Entry 5JJ1 (X-ray diffraction, 3.30 A resolution); this record covers chains B and C of the 12 polymer chains in the assembly.

Chain B (and C):
Protein: Portal protein
Source organism: Enterobacteria phage P22
Notes: chain C of this document is another copy of the same molecule, construct and numbering; everything in this record applies to it too
UniProtKB: P26744 (PORTL_BPP22); residues 1-602 here = UniProt positions 1-602
Chain sequence (610 residues; each row starts with the number of its first residue):
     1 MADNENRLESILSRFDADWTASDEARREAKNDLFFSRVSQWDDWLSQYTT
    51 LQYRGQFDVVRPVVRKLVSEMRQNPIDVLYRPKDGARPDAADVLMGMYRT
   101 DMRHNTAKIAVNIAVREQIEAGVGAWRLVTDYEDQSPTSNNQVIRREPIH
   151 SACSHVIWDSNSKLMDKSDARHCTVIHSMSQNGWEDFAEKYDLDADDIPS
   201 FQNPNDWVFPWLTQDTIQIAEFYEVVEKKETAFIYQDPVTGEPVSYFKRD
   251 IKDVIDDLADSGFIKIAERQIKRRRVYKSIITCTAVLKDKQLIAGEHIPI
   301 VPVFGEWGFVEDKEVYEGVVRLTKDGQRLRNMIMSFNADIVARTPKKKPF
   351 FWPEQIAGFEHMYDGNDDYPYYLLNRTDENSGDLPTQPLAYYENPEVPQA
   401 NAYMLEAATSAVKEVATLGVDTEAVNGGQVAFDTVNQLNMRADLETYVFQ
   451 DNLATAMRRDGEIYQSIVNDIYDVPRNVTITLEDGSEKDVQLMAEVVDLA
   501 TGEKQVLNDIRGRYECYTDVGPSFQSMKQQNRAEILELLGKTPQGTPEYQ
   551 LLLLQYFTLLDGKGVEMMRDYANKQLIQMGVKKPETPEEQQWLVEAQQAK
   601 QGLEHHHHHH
Disordered / not traced: 1-8, 594-610
Sequence notes: expression tag (603-610)
Curated features (UniProtKB/Swiss-Prot):
  - mutagenesis: V64 (V64A/T/M: Overpackaging), V303 (V303A/T/M/Y: Overpackaging)

Interface between chain B and chain C:
Contacting residue pairs (102; chain B residue first):
  D23(B) with L212(C)
  R26(B) with L212(C)
  S46(B) with Y53(C)
  Q47(B) with Y53(C)
  Y48(B) with A342(C); R343(C)
  Y80(B) with K563(C), hydrogen bond (backbone-side chain)
  R81(B) with K563(C)
  P82(B) with G562(C); K563(C)
  K83(B) with R103(C)
  K163(B) with H150(C)
  K228(B) with E185(C)
  E230(B) with E189(C)
  F247(B) with K190(C); Y191(C)
  K248(B) with E189(C); K190(C)
  D250(B) with K190(C), salt bridge
  I251(B) with I293(C), hydrophobic
  E306(B) with I113(C); R116(C), salt bridge
  F309(B) with G122(C), hydrogen bond (backbone-backbone); H150(C); S151(C)
  V310(B) with S36(C); S151(C), hydrogen bond (backbone-side chain)
  E311(B) with W211(C), hydrogen bond
  D312(B) with W211(C), hydrogen bond
  K313(B) with W211(C); L212(C)
  E317(B) with Q40(C)
  K324(B) with G55(C), hydrogen bond (side chain-backbone); Q56(C)
  D325(B) with Q56(C)
  R328(B) with Y53(C); Q56(C)
  F336(B) with K347(C)
  R343(B) with K348(C)
  K347(B) with Y371(C), hydrogen bond; Y372(C)
  K348(B) with Y369(C), hydrogen bond (side chain-backbone); P370(C); Y371(C); Y372(C)
  F350(B) with Y372(C), hydrophobic
  I356(B) with P370(C)
  L384(B) with D383(C)
  T386(B) with D383(C)
  Y391(B) with F351(C)
  E396(B) with Y391(C), hydrogen bond; E393(C)
  Q399(B) with P395(C)
  Y403(B) with L405(C), hydrophobic; T409(C)
  M404(B) with I333(C), hydrophobic
  E414(B) with V59(C); P62(C); K66(C), salt bridge
  T417(B) with K66(C)
  N426(B) with E70(C)
  A431(B) with R65(C); R72(C)
  Q437(B) with N105(C)
  L438(B) with T106(C)
  R441(B) with R103(C), hydrogen bond (side chain-backbone); H104(C), hydrogen bond (backbone-side chain); N105(C); T106(C)
  D509(B) with S136(C), hydrogen bond; P137(C)
  Y514(B) with R103(C)
  D519(B) with R99(C), salt bridge
  V520(B) with N105(C), hydrogen bond (backbone-side chain)
  G521(B) with N105(C)
  P522(B) with K108(C)
  F524(B) with M527(C), hydrophobic; L560(C)
  Q525(B) with R99(C)
  S526(B) with L560(C)
  E537(B) with I535(C)
  L538(B) with I535(C)
  G540(B) with L539(C)
  K541(B) with E534(C); I535(C); L539(C)
  P543(B) with L552(C)
  Q544(B) with Q544(C), hydrogen bond (backbone-side chain); Y549(C), hydrogen bond (backbone-side chain)
  P547(B) with L553(C), hydrophobic
  E548(B) with L552(C)
  L551(B) with L553(C); F557(C), hydrophobic
  L554(B) with L559(C), hydrophobic
  Q578(B) with Y571(C), hydrogen bond (backbone-side chain)
  V581(B) with M567(C)
  K582(B) with K563(C); V565(C)
  K583(B) with K563(C); G564(C); M567(C)
  P584(B) with M567(C)
Interface residues without a listed pair, chain B (91 interface residues in all): S160, N161, S162, D169, T231, R249, W307, G308, L322, I340, E379, Q387, A400, L418, Q429, V430, T434, D443, R511, G545, M579
Interface residues without a listed pair, chain C (89 interface residues in all): S39, F57, R61, S69, I109, A121, R127, Q135, T138, P148, I149, C153, N182, T213, M334, R376, L384, P385, Q387, P398, Q529, R532, A533, L536, E537

Summary:
Chain B and chain C form an interface of 91 and 89 residues respectively; the contacts include 16 hydrogen
bonds and 4 salt bridges. Polar pairs include D250(B)-K190(C), E306(B)-R116(C) and E414(B)-K66(C). UniProt
lists 2 mutagenesis sites on chain B.
Chain B and chain C are both Portal protein (Enterobacteria phage P22); the structure, Structure of the
Immature Procapsid Conformation of P22 Portal Protein, was determined by X-ray diffraction (same publication
as 5JJ3).
